Entry 8Z40 (electron microscopy, 3.26 A resolution); this record covers chains E and F of the 6 polymer chains in the assembly.

# Chain E (and F)
Protein: Adenosine deaminase domain-containing protein
Organism: Limisphaera ngatamarikiensis
Notes: chain F of this document is another copy of the same molecule, construct and numbering; everything in this record applies to it too
UniProtKB: A0A6M1RED6 (A0A6M1RED6_9BACT); residues 1-629 here = UniProt positions 1-629
Sequence (635 residues; numbered 1 to 635; the number before each row is that of its first residue):
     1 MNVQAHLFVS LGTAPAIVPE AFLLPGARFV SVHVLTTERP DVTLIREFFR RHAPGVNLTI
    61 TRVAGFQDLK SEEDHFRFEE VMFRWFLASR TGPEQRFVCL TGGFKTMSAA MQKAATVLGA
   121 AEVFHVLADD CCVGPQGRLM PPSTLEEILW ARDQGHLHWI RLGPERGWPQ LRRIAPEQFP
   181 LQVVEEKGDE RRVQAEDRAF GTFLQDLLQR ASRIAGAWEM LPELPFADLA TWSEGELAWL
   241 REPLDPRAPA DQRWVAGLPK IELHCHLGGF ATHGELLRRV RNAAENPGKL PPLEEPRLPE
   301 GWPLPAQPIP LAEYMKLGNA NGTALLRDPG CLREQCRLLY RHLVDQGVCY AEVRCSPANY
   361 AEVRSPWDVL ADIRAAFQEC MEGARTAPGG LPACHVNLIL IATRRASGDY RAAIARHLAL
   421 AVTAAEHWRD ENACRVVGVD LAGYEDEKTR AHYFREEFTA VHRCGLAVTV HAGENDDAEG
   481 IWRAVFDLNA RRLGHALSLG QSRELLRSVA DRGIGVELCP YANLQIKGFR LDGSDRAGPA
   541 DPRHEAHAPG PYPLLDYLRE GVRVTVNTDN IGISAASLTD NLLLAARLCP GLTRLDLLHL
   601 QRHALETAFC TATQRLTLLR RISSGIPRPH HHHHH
Not modelled in the structure: 1-220, 535-547, 630-635
Differences from the reference sequence: expression tag (630-635)

# How chain E and chain F interact
Residue-residue contacts (19):
  Ala-227(E) / Leu-221(F)
  Ala-227(E) / Pro-222(F)  hydrophobic
  His-462(E) / Phe-486(F)
  Arg-463(E) / Glu-479(F)  salt bridge
  Arg-463(E) / Glu-504(F)
  Cys-464(E) / Glu-504(F)
  Gly-465(E) / Glu-504(F)
  Glu-479(E) / Arg-463(F)  salt bridge
  Trp-482(E) / Arg-463(F)
  Phe-486(E) / His-462(F)
  Phe-486(E) / Asn-489(F)
  Asn-489(E) / Phe-486(F)
  Asn-489(E) / Asn-489(F)
  Asn-489(E) / Arg-512(F)  hydrogen bond (backbone-side chain)
  Arg-491(E) / Asp-511(F)  salt bridge
  Arg-491(E) / Arg-512(F)
  Arg-512(E) / Asn-489(F)  hydrogen bond (side chain-backbone)
  Arg-512(E) / Ala-490(F)
  Arg-512(E) / Arg-491(F)
Other interface residues (no listed pair), chain E (22 interface residues in all): Leu-221, Pro-222, Ala-230, Ala-490, Glu-504, Arg-507, Asp-511, Ala-612, Leu-619, Arg-620, Ser-623
Other interface residues (no listed pair), chain F (20 interface residues in all): Glu-223, Ala-227, Ala-230, Trp-482, Glu-560, Thr-611, Leu-619, Ser-623

# Summary
22 residues of chain E and 20 residues of chain F are in contact; the contacts include 2 hydrogen bonds and 3
salt bridges. Polar contacts include Arg-463(E)/Glu-479(F), Arg-491(E)/Asp-511(F) and Asn-489(E)/Arg-512(F).
Both chains are Adenosine deaminase domain-containing protein (Limisphaera ngatamarikiensis). Entry 8Z40 (The
structure of type III CRISPR-associated deaminase apo form) was determined by electron microscopy, deposited
together with 8Z3P, 8Z3R and 8Z3K.
